7RD6 - chain A; structure by electron microscopy, 3.25 A resolution.

== Chain A ==
Molecule: Probable phospholipid-transporting ATPase NEO1
From: Saccharomyces cerevisiae
Notes: EC 7.6.2.1
UniProt: P40527 (ATC7_YEAST); residue numbers follow UniProt; this construct covers 1-1151
Sequence (1151 residues; each row starts with the number of its first residue):
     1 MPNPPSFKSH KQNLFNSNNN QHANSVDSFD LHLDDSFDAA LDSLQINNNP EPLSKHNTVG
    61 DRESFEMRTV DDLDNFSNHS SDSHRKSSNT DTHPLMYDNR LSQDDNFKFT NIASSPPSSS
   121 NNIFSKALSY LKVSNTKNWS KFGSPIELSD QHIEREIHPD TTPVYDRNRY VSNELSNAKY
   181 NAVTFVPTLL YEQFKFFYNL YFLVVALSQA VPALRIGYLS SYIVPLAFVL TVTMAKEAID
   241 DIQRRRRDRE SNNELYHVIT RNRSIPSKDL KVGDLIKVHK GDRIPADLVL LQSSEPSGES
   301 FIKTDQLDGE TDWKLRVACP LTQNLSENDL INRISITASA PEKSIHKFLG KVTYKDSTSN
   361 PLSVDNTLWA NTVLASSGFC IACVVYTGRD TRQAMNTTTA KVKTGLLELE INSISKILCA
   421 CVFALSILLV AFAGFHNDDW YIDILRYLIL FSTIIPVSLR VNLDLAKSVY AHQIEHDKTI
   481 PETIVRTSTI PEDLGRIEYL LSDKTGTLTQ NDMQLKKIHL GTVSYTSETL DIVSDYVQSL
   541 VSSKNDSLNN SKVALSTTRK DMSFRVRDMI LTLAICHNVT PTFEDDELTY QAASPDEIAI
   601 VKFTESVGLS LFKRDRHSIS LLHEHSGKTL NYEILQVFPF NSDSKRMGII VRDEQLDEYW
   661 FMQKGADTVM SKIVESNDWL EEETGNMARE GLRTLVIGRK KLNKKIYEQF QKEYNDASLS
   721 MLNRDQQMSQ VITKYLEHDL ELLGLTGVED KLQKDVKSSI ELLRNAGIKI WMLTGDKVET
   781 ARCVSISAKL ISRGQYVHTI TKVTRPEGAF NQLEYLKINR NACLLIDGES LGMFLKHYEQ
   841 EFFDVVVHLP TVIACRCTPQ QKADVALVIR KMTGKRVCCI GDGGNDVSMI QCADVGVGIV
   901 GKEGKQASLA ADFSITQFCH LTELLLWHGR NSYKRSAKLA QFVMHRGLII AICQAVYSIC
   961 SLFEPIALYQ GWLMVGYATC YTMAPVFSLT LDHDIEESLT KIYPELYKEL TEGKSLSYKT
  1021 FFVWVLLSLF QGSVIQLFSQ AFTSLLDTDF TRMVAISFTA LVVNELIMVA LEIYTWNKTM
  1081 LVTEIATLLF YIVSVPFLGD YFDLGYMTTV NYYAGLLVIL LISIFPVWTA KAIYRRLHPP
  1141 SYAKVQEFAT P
Unresolved in the structure: 1-153, 326-330, 542-559, 714-731, 804-821, 1142-1151
Ion coordination: Mg2+: Asp882, Asn885
Small-molecule neighbours: beryllium trifluoride (BEF): Asp503, Leu773, Thr774, Gly775, Cys857, Thr858, Pro859, Lys862, Asn885, Asp886
What the authors report for this chain:
  - catalytic residues: Asp503
  - binding site for beryllium trifluoride: Asp503
  - mutagenesis - P456G: abolished growth
  - mutagenesis - Q209G, T453S, P456A, S488A: unchanged growth
  - mutagenesis - R247L, S488W: abolished growth in response to drs2 
  - mutagenesis - Q193A, S221L, E237D, R247A, S452Q: decreased growth
  - specificity-determining residues: Gln193, Gln209, Ser221, Arg247, Ser452, Thr453

== In short ==
Chain A binds beryllium trifluoride. Asp882 and Asn885 form the Mg2+ site. The paper reports the catalytic
residue Asp503; Q193A, S221L and E237D, among others, reduce growth; 12 substitutions were tested in all.
Chain A is Probable phospholipid-transporting ATPase NEO1 (Saccharomyces cerevisiae); the structure, Structure
of the S. cerevisiae P4B ATPase lipid flippase in the E2P state, was determined by electron microscopy
together with 7RD7 and 7RD8 from the same study.
